Entry 8HHC (electron microscopy, 3.30 A resolution); this record covers chains A and G of the 7 polymer chains in the assembly.

== Chain A ==
Name: ATP synthase subunit alpha
Organism: Bacillus sp. PS3
Notes: EC 7.1.2.2
Reference sequence: A0A0M3VGF9 (A0A0M3VGF9_BACP3); residues 2-502 here = UniProt positions 2-502
Chain sequence (501 residues; row label = number of the first residue in the row):
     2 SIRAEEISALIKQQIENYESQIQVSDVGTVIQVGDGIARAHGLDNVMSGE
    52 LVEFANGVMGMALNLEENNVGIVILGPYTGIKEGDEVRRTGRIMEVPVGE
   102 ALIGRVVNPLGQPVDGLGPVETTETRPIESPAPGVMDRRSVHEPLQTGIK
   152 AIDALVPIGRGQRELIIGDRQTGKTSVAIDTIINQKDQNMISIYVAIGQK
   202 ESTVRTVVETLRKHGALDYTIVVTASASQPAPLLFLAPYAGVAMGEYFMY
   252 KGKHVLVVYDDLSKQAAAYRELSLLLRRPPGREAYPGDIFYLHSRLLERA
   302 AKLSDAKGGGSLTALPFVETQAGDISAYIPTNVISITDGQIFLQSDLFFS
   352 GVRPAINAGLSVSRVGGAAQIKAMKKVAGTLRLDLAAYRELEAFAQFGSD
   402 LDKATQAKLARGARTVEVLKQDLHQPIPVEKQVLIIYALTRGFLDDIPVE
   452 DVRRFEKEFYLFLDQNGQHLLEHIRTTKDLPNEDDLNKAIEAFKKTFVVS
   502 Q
Unresolved in the structure: 2-23, 502
Construct notes: conflict Pro132 (Arg in A0A0M3VGF9), Ser193 (Cys in A0A0M3VGF9), Phe463 (Trp in A0A0M3VGF9)
Ion coordination: Mg2+: Thr176 (together with ATP)
Ligand contacts: ATP (adenosine-5'-triphosphate): Asp170, Arg171, Gln172, Thr173, Gly174, Lys175, Thr176, Ser177, Glu320, Phe349, Arg354, Pro355, Gln422, Asp423, Leu424

== Chain G ==
Name: ATP synthase gamma chain
Organism: Bacillus sp. PS3
Reference sequence: A0A0M4TPJ7 (A0A0M4TPJ7_BACP3); residues 2-285 here = UniProt positions 2-285
Chain sequence (284 residues; row label = number of the first residue in the row):
     2 ASLRDIKTRINATKKTSQITKAMEMVSTSKLNRAEQNAKSFVPYMEKIQE
    52 VVANVALGAGGASHPMLVSRPVKKTGYLVITSDRGLAGAYNSNVLRLVYQ
   102 TIQKRHASPDEYAIIVIGRVGLSFFRKRNMPVILDITRLPDQPSFADIKE
   152 IARKTVGLFADGTFDELYMYYNHYVSAIQQEVTERKLLPLTDLAENKQRT
   202 VYEFEPSQEEILDVLLPQYAESLIYGALLDAKASEHAARMTAMKNATDNA
   252 NELIRTLTLSYNRARQAAITQEITEIVAGANALQ
Unresolved in the structure: 285

== How chain A and chain G interact ==
Contacting residue pairs - 7 pairs, chain A then chain G:
  Pro281(A) - Ala281(G)  hydrophobic
  Gly282(A) - Ile274(G)
  Arg283(A) - Ile274(G)
  Ala285(A) - Ile277(G)
  Phe395(A) - Ala23(G)  hydrophobic
  Phe398(A) - Met24(G)  hydrophobic
  Leu402(A) - Arg34(G)
Also at the interface, not in a pair above, chain A (9 interface residues in all): Glu284, Ala394
Also at the interface, not in a pair above, chain G (9 interface residues in all): Gln19, Ile270, Val278

== Overview ==
Chain A and chain G each contribute 9 residues to their interface. Bound to chain A: ATP.
Here chain A is ATP synthase subunit alpha and chain G is ATP synthase gamma chain, both from Bacillus sp.
PS3. Entry 8HHC (F1 domain of FoF1-ATPase from Bacillus PS3,post-hyd',lowATP) was determined by electron
microscopy (same publication as 8HH1, 8HH2, 8HH3, 8HH4, 8HH5, 8HH6 and 5 further entries).
